PDB entry 7A3P | X-ray diffraction, 3.19 A resolution | chains B and L of the 6 polymer chains in the assembly

[Chain B]
Molecule: Envelope protein E
Source organism: Dengue virus 3
UniProt: Q07019 (Q07019_9FLAV); residues 1-393 here correspond to UniProt positions 167-559 (UniProt number = residue number + 166)
Chain sequence (428 residues; numbered 1 to 428; the number before each row is that of its first residue):
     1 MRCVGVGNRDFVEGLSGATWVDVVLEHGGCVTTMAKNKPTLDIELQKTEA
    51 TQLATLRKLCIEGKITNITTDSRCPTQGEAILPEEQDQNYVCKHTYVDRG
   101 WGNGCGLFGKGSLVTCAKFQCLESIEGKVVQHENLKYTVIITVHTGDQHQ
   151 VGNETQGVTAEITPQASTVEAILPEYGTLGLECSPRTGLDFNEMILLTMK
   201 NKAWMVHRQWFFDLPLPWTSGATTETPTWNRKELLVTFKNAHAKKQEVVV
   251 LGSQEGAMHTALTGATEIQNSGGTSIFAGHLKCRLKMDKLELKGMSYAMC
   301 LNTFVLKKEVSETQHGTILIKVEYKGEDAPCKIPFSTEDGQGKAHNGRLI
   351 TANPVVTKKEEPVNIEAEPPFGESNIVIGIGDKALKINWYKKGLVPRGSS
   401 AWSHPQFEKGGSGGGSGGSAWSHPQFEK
Unresolved in the structure: 17-18, 146-157, 186-189, 271-272, 325-327, 346-347, 381-383, 390-428
Cystine bridges: Cys3-Cys30, Cys60-Cys121, Cys74-Cys105, Cys92-Cys116, Cys183-Cys283, Cys300-Cys331
Covalent attachments: N-acetylglucosamine (NAG) linked to Asn67
Sequence notes: expression tag (394-428)
What the authors report for this chain:
  - post-translational modification sites: Asn67

[Chain L]
Molecule: Single Chain Variable Fragment
Source organism: Homo sapiens
Chain sequence (154 residues; numbered -5 to 144 plus 5 insertion-coded residues; 1 number in that range is skipped by the numbering (no residue carries it; nothing is unmodelled there); the number before each row is that of its first residue; a row labelled like 27A-27C holds insertion residues (27A, then the next letters in order); numbers below 1 keep their minus sign (Ser-5 is residue -5)):
    -5 SGGGASQSALTQPAS
    11 VSGSPGQSITISCTGTS
27A-27C SDV
    28 GGFNYVSWFQQHPGKAPKLMLYDVTSRPSGVSSRFSGSKSGNTASLTISG
    78 LQAEDEADYYCSSHTSRG
   95A T
    96 WVFGGGTKLTV
  106A L
   107 AAADDDDKAGWSHPQFEKGGGSGGGSGGGSWSHPQFEK
Unresolved in the structure: -5 to 1, 107-144
Cystine bridges: Cys23-Cys88

[How chain B and chain L interact]
Pairs across the interface (11):
  Lys307(B) with Thr52(L), hydrogen bond (side chain-backbone); Ser53(L)
  Lys308(B) with Asn31(L); Asp50(L), salt bridge
  Lys321(B) with Asp50(L), salt bridge; Ser53(L), hydrogen bond
  Glu323(B) with Arg54(L), salt bridge
  Lys359(B) with Ser60(L)
  Glu360(B) with Arg54(L); Ser56(L)
  Glu361(B) with Ser56(L), hydrogen bond
Also at the interface, not in a pair above, chain B (8 interface residues in all): Lys358

[Summary]
The interface between chain B and chain L involves 8 residues on one side and 7 on the other; the contacts
include 3 hydrogen bonds and 3 salt bridges. Polar pairs include Lys308(B)-Asp50(L), Lys321(B)-Asp50(L) and
Glu323(B)-Arg54(L). Covalently linked N-acetylglucosamine: at Asn67(B). From the paper: a modification site at
Asn67(B).
Here chain B is Envelope protein E (Dengue virus 3) and chain L is Single Chain Variable Fragment (Homo
sapiens). Entry 7A3P (Crystal structure of dengue 3 virus envelope glycoprotein in complex with the scFv
fragment of the ...) was determined by X-ray diffraction, deposited together with 7A3N, 7A3O, 7A3Q and 7A3U.
